3N03 - chain A; structure by X-ray diffraction, 1.50 A resolution.

[Chain A]
Protein: Thaumatin-1
Organism: Thaumatococcus daniellii
UniProtKB: P02883 (THM1_THADA); residues 1-206 here = UniProt positions 1-206
Chain sequence (206 residues; numbered 1 to 206; the number before each row is that of its first residue):
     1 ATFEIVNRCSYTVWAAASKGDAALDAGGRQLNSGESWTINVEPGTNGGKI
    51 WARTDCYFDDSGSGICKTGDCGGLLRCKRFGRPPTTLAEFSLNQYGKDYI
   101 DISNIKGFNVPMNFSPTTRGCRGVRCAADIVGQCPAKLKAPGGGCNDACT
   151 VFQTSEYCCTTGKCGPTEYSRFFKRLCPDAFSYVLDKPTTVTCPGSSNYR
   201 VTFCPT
Cystine bridges: Cys-9/Cys-204, Cys-56/Cys-66, Cys-71/Cys-77, Cys-121/Cys-193, Cys-126/Cys-177, Cys-134/Cys-145, Cys-149/Cys-158, Cys-159/Cys-164

[Summary]
Chain A is Thaumatin-1 (Thaumatococcus daniellii); the structure, Thaumatin crystals grown from drops, was
determined by X-ray diffraction, deposited together with 3MZQ, 3MZR, 3N02, 3N0B and 3N0C.
